Entry 8W5M (electron microscopy, 3.10 A resolution); this record covers chains A and b of the 6 polymer chains in the assembly.

# Chain A (and b)
Molecule: Minor capsid protein A1
Source organism: Escherichia phage Qbeta
Notes: chain b of this document is another copy of the same molecule, construct and numbering; everything in this record applies to it too
UniProtKB: Q8LTE1 (A1_BPQBE); residues 0-132 here correspond to UniProt positions 1-133 (UniProt number = residue number + 1)
Sequence (133 residues; numbered 0 to 132; the number before each row is that of its first residue; numbering starts at 0):
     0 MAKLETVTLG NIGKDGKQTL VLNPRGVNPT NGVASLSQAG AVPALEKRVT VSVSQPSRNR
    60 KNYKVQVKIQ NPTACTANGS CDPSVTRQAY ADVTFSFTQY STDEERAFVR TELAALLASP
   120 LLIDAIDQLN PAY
Unresolved in the structure: 0, 132 (chain b: 0)

# Interface between chain A and chain b
Pairs across the interface (121; chain A residue first):
  Ala1(A) - Asp123(b)  hydrogen bond (backbone-side chain)
  Ala1(A) - Pro130(b)
  Ala1(A) - Tyr132(b)  hydrogen bond (backbone-backbone)
  Lys2(A) - Tyr132(b)
  Leu8(A) - Ala114(b)
  Leu8(A) - Leu115(b)  hydrophobic
  Ile11(A) - Phe107(b)  hydrophobic
  Ile11(A) - Thr110(b)
  Ile11(A) - Glu111(b)
  Gly12(A) - Thr110(b)  hydrogen bond (backbone-side chain)
  Lys13(A) - Asp102(b)  salt bridge
  Gln17(A) - Phe107(b)
  Leu19(A) - Phe107(b)  hydrophobic
  Leu19(A) - Glu111(b)
  Val26(A) - Ala131(b)
  Ala33(A) - Ala131(b)  hydrophobic
  Lys46(A) - Phe107(b)
  Val48(A) - Glu111(b)
  Val48(A) - Leu115(b)  hydrophobic
  Val50(A) - Leu120(b)  hydrophobic
  Val52(A) - Leu128(b)  hydrophobic
  Val52(A) - Pro130(b)  hydrophobic
  Tyr62(A) - Leu128(b)  hydrophobic
  Val64(A) - Ala124(b)
  Val64(A) - Leu128(b)  hydrophobic
  Val66(A) - Leu115(b)  hydrophobic
  Val66(A) - Leu121(b)  hydrophobic
  Ile68(A) - Glu111(b)
  Ile68(A) - Leu112(b)  hydrophobic
  Asn70(A) - Phe107(b)
  Asn70(A) - Val108(b)
  Asn70(A) - Glu111(b)  hydrogen bond
  Thr72(A) - Glu104(b)
  Arg86(A) - Thr97(b)
  Arg86(A) - Tyr99(b)  hydrogen bond (side chain-backbone)
  Arg86(A) - Ser100(b)
  Arg86(A) - Glu104(b)  salt bridge
  Gln87(A) - Thr97(b)
  Ala88(A) - Phe96(b)  hydrophobic
  Ala88(A) - Val108(b)  hydrophobic
  Tyr89(A) - Phe94(b)
  Tyr89(A) - Ser95(b)  hydrogen bond (backbone-backbone)
  Ala90(A) - Thr93(b)
  Ala90(A) - Phe94(b)  hydrophobic
  Ala90(A) - Val108(b)  hydrophobic
  Asp91(A) - Asp91(b)
  Asp91(A) - Val92(b)
  Asp91(A) - Thr93(b)  hydrogen bond (backbone-backbone)
  Val92(A) - Asp91(b)
  Val92(A) - Val92(b)  hydrophobic
  Val92(A) - Leu112(b)  hydrophobic
  Thr93(A) - Ala90(b)
  Thr93(A) - Asp91(b)  hydrogen bond (backbone-backbone)
  Phe94(A) - Tyr89(b)
  Phe94(A) - Ala90(b)  hydrophobic
  Phe94(A) - Ile125(b)  hydrophobic
  Ser95(A) - Tyr89(b)  hydrogen bond (backbone-backbone)
  Phe96(A) - Ala88(b)  hydrophobic
  Thr97(A) - Arg86(b)
  Thr97(A) - Gln87(b)
  Tyr99(A) - Arg86(b)  hydrogen bond (backbone-side chain)
  Ser100(A) - Arg86(b)
  Asp102(A) - Lys13(b)  salt bridge
  Asp102(A) - Asp126(b)
  Asp102(A) - Gln127(b)
  Glu104(A) - Thr72(b)
  Glu104(A) - Arg86(b)  salt bridge
  Arg105(A) - Ile125(b)
  Arg105(A) - Asp126(b)  hydrogen bond (side chain-backbone)
  Arg105(A) - Leu128(b)
  Ala106(A) - Lys13(b)
  Ala106(A) - Asp126(b)  hydrogen bond (backbone-side chain)
  Phe107(A) - Ile11(b)  hydrophobic
  Phe107(A) - Gln17(b)
  Phe107(A) - Leu19(b)  hydrophobic
  Phe107(A) - Lys46(b)
  Val108(A) - Asn70(b)
  Val108(A) - Ala88(b)  hydrophobic
  Arg109(A) - Leu116(b)  hydrogen bond (side chain-backbone)
  Arg109(A) - Ile122(b)
  Arg109(A) - Ile125(b)
  Arg109(A) - Asp126(b)  salt bridge
  Thr110(A) - Ile11(b)
  Thr110(A) - Gly12(b)  hydrogen bond (side chain-backbone)
  Glu111(A) - Leu8(b)
  Glu111(A) - Ile11(b)
  Glu111(A) - Leu19(b)
  Glu111(A) - Val48(b)
  Glu111(A) - Ile68(b)
  Glu111(A) - Asn70(b)  hydrogen bond
  Leu112(A) - Ile68(b)  hydrophobic
  Leu112(A) - Val92(b)  hydrophobic
  Leu112(A) - Leu116(b)  hydrophobic
  Ala113(A) - Leu116(b)  hydrophobic
  Ala114(A) - Leu8(b)
  Leu115(A) - Leu8(b)  hydrophobic
  Leu115(A) - Val48(b)  hydrophobic
  Leu116(A) - Arg109(b)  hydrogen bond (backbone-side chain)
  Leu116(A) - Leu112(b)  hydrophobic
  Leu116(A) - Ala113(b)  hydrophobic
  Leu121(A) - Val66(b)  hydrophobic
  Ile122(A) - Arg109(b)
  Asp123(A) - Ala1(b)  hydrogen bond (side chain-backbone)
  Ile125(A) - Phe94(b)  hydrophobic
  Ile125(A) - Arg105(b)
  Ile125(A) - Arg109(b)
  Asp126(A) - Asp102(b)
  Asp126(A) - Arg105(b)  hydrogen bond (backbone-side chain)
  Asp126(A) - Ala106(b)  hydrogen bond (side chain-backbone)
  Asp126(A) - Arg109(b)  salt bridge
  Gln127(A) - Asp102(b)
  Leu128(A) - Val52(b)  hydrophobic
  Leu128(A) - Tyr62(b)  hydrophobic
  Leu128(A) - Val64(b)  hydrophobic
  Leu128(A) - Arg105(b)
  Pro130(A) - Ala1(b)
  Pro130(A) - Val52(b)  hydrophobic
  Ala131(A) - Ala1(b)
  Ala131(A) - Leu3(b)  hydrophobic
  Ala131(A) - Val26(b)
  Ala131(A) - Ala33(b)  hydrophobic
Other interface residues (no listed pair), chain A (67 interface residues in all): Leu3, Gly9, Leu35, Thr101, Glu103, Ser118, Pro119, Leu120, Ala124, Asn129
Other interface residues (no listed pair), chain b (68 interface residues in all): Glu4, Val6, Gly9, Leu35, Val50, Thr101, Glu103, Ala117, Asn129

# Summary
Chain A and chain b form an interface of 67 and 68 residues respectively; the contacts include 19 hydrogen
bonds and 6 salt bridges. Polar pairs include Lys13(A)-Asp102(b), Arg86(A)-Glu104(b) and Arg109(A)-Asp126(b).
Chain A and chain b are both Minor capsid protein A1 (Escherichia phage Qbeta); the structure, Cryo-EM
structure of Qb-Ab17, was determined by electron microscopy, deposited together with 8W5D, 8W5E, 8W5F, 8W5G,
8W5L, 8W5N and 8 further entries.
